PDB entry 3KSA | X-ray diffraction, 3.30 A resolution | chains B and G of the 8 polymer chains in the assembly

# Chain B
Name: DNA topoisomerase 4 subunit A
Source organism: Streptococcus pneumoniae
Notes: EC 5.99.1.-
UniProtKB: P72525 (PARC_STRPN); residue numbers follow UniProt; this construct covers 1-488
Sequence (496 residues; each row starts with the number of its first residue):
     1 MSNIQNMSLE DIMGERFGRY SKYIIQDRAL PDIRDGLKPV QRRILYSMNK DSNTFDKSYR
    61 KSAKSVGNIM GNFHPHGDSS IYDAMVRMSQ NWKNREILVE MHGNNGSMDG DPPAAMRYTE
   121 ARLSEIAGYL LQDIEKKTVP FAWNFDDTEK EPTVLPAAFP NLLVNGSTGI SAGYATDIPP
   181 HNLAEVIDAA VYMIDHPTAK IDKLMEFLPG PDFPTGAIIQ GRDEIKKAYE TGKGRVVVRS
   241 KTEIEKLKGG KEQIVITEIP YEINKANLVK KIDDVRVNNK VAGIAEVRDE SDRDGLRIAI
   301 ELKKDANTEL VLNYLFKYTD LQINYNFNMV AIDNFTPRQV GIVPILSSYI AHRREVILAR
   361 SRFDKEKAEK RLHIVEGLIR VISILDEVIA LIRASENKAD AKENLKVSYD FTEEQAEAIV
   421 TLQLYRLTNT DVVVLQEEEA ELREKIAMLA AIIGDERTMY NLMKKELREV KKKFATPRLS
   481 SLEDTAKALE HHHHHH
Unresolved in the structure: 1-2, 247-252, 286, 484-496
Sequence notes: expression tag (489-496)
Curated features (UniProtKB/Swiss-Prot):
  - active site: Tyr118 (O-(5'-phospho-DNA)-tyrosine intermediate)
  - site: Lys38 (Interaction with DNA), His74 (Interaction with DNA), His76 (Interaction with DNA), Arg87 (Interaction with DNA), Lys93 (Interaction with DNA), Arg117 (Transition state stabilizer)
Reported in the primary citation:
  - binding site for the 15-nt DNA strand: Ile170

# Chain G
Molecule: 15-nt DNA strand
Sequence (15 nucleotides; numbered 1 to 15; the number before each row is that of its first residue):
     1 CTGTTTTACG TGCAT
Unresolved in the structure: 1-8
Ion coordination: Mg2+: DT15 (shared with 2 residues of chain D)

# Chain B / chain G interface
Residue-residue contacts (19):
  Arg28(B) - DA14(G)  sugar contact
  Lys38(B) - DG12(G)  hydrogen bond to the phosphate
  Lys38(B) - DC13(G)  salt bridge to the phosphate
  Val40(B) - DC13(G)  phosphate contact
  Val40(B) - DA14(G)  phosphate contact
  Gln41(B) - DC13(G)  phosphate contact
  His74(B) - DA14(G)  salt bridge to the phosphate
  Pro75(B) - DT15(G)  phosphate contact
  His76(B) - DA14(G)  phosphate contact
  His76(B) - DT15(G)  salt bridge to the phosphate
  Gly77(B) - DT15(G)  hydrogen bond to the phosphate
  Ser80(B) - DA14(G)  phosphate contact
  Ser80(B) - DT15(G)  base contact
  Ala84(B) - DC13(G)  phosphate contact
  Arg87(B) - DG12(G)  salt bridge to the phosphate
  Lys93(B) - DG12(G)  salt bridge to the phosphate
  Thr168(B) - DG12(G)  sugar contact
  Ile170(B) - DT11(G)  base contact
  Ile170(B) - DG12(G)  hydrogen bond to the base
Other interface residues (no listed pair), chain B (15 interface residues in all): Ile81

# Summary
Chain B and chain G form an interface of 15 and 5 residues respectively, with 3 hydrogen bonds and 5 salt
bridges. Among the polar pairs are Ile170(B)-DG12(G), Lys38(B)-DG12(G) and Gly77(B)-DT15(G). From UniProt:
active-site residue Tyr118(B) on chain B. From the paper: a binding site for the 15-nt DNA strand at
Ile170(B).
Chain B is DNA topoisomerase 4 subunit A (Streptococcus pneumoniae) and chain G is a 15-nt DNA strand; the
structure, Detailed structural insight into the DNA cleavage complex of type IIA topoisomerases (cleaved
form), was determined by X-ray diffraction (same publication as 3KSB, 3LTN and 3K9F).
